PDB entry 5XUZ | X-ray diffraction, 2.40 A resolution | chains A and C of the 4 polymer chains in the assembly

# Chain A
Protein: LbCpf1
Source organism: Lachnospiraceae bacterium ND2006
Amino-acid sequence (1231 residues; row label = number of the first residue in the row; numbers below 1 keep their minus sign (Gly-2 is residue -2)):
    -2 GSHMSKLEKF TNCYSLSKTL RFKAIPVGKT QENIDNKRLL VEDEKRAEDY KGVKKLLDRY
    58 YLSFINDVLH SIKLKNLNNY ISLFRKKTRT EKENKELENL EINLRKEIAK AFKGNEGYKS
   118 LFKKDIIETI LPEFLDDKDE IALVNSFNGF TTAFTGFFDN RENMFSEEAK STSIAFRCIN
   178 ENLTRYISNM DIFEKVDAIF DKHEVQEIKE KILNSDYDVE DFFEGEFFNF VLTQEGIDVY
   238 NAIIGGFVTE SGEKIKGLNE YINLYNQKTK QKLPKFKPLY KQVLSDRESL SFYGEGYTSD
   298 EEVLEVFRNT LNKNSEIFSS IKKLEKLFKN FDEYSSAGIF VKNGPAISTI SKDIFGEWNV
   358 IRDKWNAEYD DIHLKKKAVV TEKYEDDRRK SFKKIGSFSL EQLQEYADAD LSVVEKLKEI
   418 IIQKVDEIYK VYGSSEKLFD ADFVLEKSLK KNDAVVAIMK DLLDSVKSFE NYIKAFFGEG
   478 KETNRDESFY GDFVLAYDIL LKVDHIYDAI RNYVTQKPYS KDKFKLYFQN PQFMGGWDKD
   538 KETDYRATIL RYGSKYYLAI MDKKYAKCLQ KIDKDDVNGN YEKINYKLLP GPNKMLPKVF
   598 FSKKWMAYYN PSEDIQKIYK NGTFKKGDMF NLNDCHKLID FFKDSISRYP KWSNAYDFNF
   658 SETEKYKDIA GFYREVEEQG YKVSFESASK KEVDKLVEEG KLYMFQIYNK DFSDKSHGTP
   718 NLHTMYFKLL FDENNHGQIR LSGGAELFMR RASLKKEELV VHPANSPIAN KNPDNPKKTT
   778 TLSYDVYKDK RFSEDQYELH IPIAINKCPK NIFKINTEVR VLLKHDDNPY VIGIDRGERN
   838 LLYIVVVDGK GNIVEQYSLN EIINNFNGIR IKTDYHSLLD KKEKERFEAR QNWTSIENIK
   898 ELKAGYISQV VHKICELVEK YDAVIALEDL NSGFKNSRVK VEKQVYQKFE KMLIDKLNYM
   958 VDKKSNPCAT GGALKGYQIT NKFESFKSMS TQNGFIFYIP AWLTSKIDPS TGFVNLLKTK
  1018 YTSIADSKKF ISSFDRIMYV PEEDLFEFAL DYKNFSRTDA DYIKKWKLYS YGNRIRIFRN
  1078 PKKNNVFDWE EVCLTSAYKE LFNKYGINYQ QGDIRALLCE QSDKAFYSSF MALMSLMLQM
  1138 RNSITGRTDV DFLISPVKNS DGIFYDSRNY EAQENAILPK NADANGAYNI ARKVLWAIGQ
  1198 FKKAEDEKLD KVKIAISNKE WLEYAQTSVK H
Disordered / not traced: 373-375, 1075-1084, 1227-1228
Bound ions: Mg2+: Thr716 (shared with 1 residue of chain B)
From the paper describing this entry:
  - binding site for the 29-nt DNA strand (chain C): Lys538, Tyr542
  - conformationally variable residues (order/disorder transition): Lys595
  - catalytic residues: Arg1138 (proposed by the authors, not directly observed)
  - mutagenesis - D832A, E925A, D1180A: abolished catalytic activity
  - mutagenesis - R1138A: decreased catalytic activity

# Chain C
Molecule: 29-nt DNA strand
Sequence (29 nucleotides; numbered -19 to 9; the number before each row is that of its first residue; numbers below 1 keep their minus sign (DG-19 is residue -19)):
   -19 GCCAAGCGCA CCTAATTTCC TGGGGGACG
Bound ions: Na+ near DG-14 (its only coordinating residue here)

# How chain A and chain C interact
Residue-residue contacts (91; chain A residue first):
  Ser14(A) with DC0(C), base contact
  Asp156(A) with DC-1(C), sugar contact
  Asn160(A) with DT-3(C), sugar contact; DT-2(C), hydrogen bond to the sugar
  Lys167(A) with DT-3(C), phosphate contact; DT-2(C), salt bridge to the phosphate
  Ser168(A) with DT-4(C), hydrogen bond to the phosphate; DT-3(C), hydrogen bond to the phosphate
  Thr169(A) with DT-4(C), base contact; DT-3(C), sugar contact
  Gly242(A) with DG-14(C), phosphate contact; DC-13(C), sugar contact
  Gly243(A) with DC-13(C), sugar contact
  Val245(A) with DC-13(C), sugar contact
  Lys251(A) with DG-14(C), sugar contact; DC-13(C), sugar contact
  Asn256(A) with DA-15(C), phosphate contact; DG-14(C), hydrogen bond to the phosphate
  Glu257(A) with DA-15(C), base contact; DG-14(C), sugar contact
  Asn260(A) with DA-16(C), hydrogen bond to the base; DA-15(C), hydrogen bond to the sugar
  Gln264(A) with DA-16(C), sugar contact
  Lys272(A) with DA-15(C), salt bridge to the phosphate; DG-14(C), phosphate contact
  Ser286(A) with DG-12(C), hydrogen bond to the phosphate
  Ser288(A) with DC-13(C), hydrogen bond to the phosphate
  Tyr290(A) with DG-12(C), sugar contact; DC-11(C), sugar contact
  Ser345(A) with DG-19(C), base contact
  Lys349(A) with DG-19(C), hydrogen bond to the sugar
  Trp355(A) with DG-19(C), base contact
  Arg508(A) with DG-12(C), base contact
  Asn509(A) with DC-11(C), sugar contact; DA-10(C), sugar contact
  Thr512(A) with DA-10(C), hydrogen bond to the sugar; DC-9(C), sugar contact
  Gln513(A) with DA-10(C), phosphate contact; DC-9(C), phosphate contact
  Lys514(A) with DC-9(C), hydrogen bond to the phosphate; DC-8(C), salt bridge to the phosphate
  Gly533(A) with DG2(C), phosphate contact
  Trp534(A) with DG2(C), phosphate contact
  Asp535(A) with DG2(C), hydrogen bond to the phosphate; DG3(C), phosphate contact
  Asp537(A) with DG3(C), phosphate contact
  Lys538(A) with DG2(C), sugar contact; DG3(C), hydrogen bond to the base
  Tyr542(A) with DT1(C), sugar contact; DG2(C), hydrogen bond to the phosphate
  Tyr583(A) with DG2(C), phosphate contact
  Lys584(A) with DG3(C), salt bridge to the phosphate
  Leu585(A) with DT1(C), phosphate contact; DG2(C), sugar contact
  Pro587(A) with DT1(C), sugar contact; DG2(C), sugar contact
  Met592(A) with DG2(C), base contact
  Lys595(A) with DG2(C), base contact; DG4(C), sugar contact
  Val596(A) with DG3(C), sugar contact; DG4(C), phosphate contact
  Ser599(A) with DG4(C), phosphate contact; DG5(C), phosphate contact
  Lys600(A) with DG5(C), hydrogen bond to the phosphate; DG6(C), salt bridge to the phosphate
  Lys601(A) with DG4(C), salt bridge to the phosphate; DG5(C), hydrogen bond to the phosphate
  Tyr646(A) with DG3(C), hydrogen bond to the phosphate; DG4(C), hydrogen bond to the phosphate
  Lys648(A) with DG3(C), salt bridge to the phosphate
  Trp649(A) with DG3(C), hydrogen bond to the phosphate
  Ser739(A) with DC0(C), sugar contact; DT1(C), phosphate contact
  Gly740(A) with DC0(C), hydrogen bond to the phosphate; DT1(C), hydrogen bond to the phosphate
  Pro799(A) with DC0(C), base contact
  Arg883(A) with DC-8(C), hydrogen bond to the phosphate; DT-7(C), salt bridge to the phosphate
  Ile893(A) with DC-9(C), sugar contact; DC-8(C), sugar contact
  Asn895(A) with DC-8(C), sugar contact; DT-7(C), phosphate contact
  Ile896(A) with DT-7(C), hydrogen bond to the phosphate
  Lys897(A) with DT-7(C), salt bridge to the phosphate; DA-6(C), phosphate contact
  Gln944(A) with DA-5(C), phosphate contact
  Lys945(A) with DA-6(C), salt bridge to the phosphate
  Ser982(A) with DT-4(C), phosphate contact
  Phe983(A) with DT-4(C), hydrogen bond to the phosphate
  Lys984(A) with DT-4(C), hydrogen bond to the phosphate; DT-3(C), salt bridge to the phosphate
Other interface residues (no listed pair), chain A (64 interface residues in all): Lys121, Asn157, Ala166, Ile241, Gly532, Lys948
Other interface residues (no listed pair), chain C (25 interface residues in all): DA7

# In short
64 residues of chain A and 25 residues of chain C are in contact; the contacts include 25 hydrogen bonds and
11 salt bridges. Polar pairs include Asn260(A)-DA-16(C), Lys538(A)-DG3(C) and Asn160(A)-DT-2(C). The paper
reports the catalytic residue Arg1138(A); D832A, E925A and D1180A of chain A abolish catalytic activity.
Here chain A is LbCpf1 (Lachnospiraceae bacterium ND2006) and chain C is a 29-nt DNA strand. Entry 5XUZ
(Crystal structure of Lachnospiraceae bacterium ND2006 Cpf1 in complex with crRNA and target DNA (CCCA PAM))
was determined by X-ray diffraction together with 5XUS, 5XUT and 5XUU from the same study.
